Entry 8BG1 (X-ray diffraction, 2.88 A resolution); this record covers chains A and B of the 3 polymer chains in the assembly.

# Chain A
Name: pT1511 Fab heavy chain
Organism: Homo sapiens
Notes: antibody fragment or engineered binder
Chain sequence (237 residues; each row starts with the number of its first residue; a row labelled like 82A-82C holds insertion residues (82A, then the next letters in order)):
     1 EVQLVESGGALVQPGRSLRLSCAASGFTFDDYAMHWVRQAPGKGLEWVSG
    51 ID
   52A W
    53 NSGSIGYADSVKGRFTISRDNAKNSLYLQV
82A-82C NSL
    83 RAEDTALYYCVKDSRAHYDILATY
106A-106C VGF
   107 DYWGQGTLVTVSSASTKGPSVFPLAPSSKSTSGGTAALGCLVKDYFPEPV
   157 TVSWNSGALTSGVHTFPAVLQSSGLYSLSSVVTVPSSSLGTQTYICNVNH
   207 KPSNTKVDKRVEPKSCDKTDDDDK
Not modelled in the structure: 221-230
Disulfide bonds: Cys-22/Cys-92, Cys-146/Cys-202

# Chain B
Name: pT1511 Fab light chain
Organism: Homo sapiens
Notes: antibody fragment or engineered binder
Chain sequence (218 residues; numbered 1 to 218; the number before each row is that of its first residue):
     1 DIVMTQFPLSLPVTPGEPASISCRSSQSLLHSNGNNYLDWYLQKPGQSPQ
    51 LLIYLNSNRASGVPDRFSGSGSGTDFTLKISRVEAEDVGVYYCMQALQTP
   101 TFGQGTRLEIKRTVAAPSVFIFPPSDEQLKSGTASVVCLLNNFYPREAKV
   151 QWKVDNALQSGNSQESVTEQDSKDSTYSLSSTLTLSKADYEKHKVYACEV
   201 THQGLSSPVTKSFNRGEC
Not modelled in the structure: 1, 217-218
Disulfide bonds: Cys-23/Cys-93, Cys-138/Cys-198

# Interface between chain A and chain B
Residue-residue contacts - 77 pairs, chain A then chain B:
  Val-37(A) / Phe-102(B)  hydrophobic
  Gln-39(A) / Gln-43(B)  hydrogen bond
  Gln-39(A) / Tyr-92(B)
  Lys-43(A) / Tyr-92(B)
  Leu-45(A) / Pro-49(B)  hydrophobic
  Leu-45(A) / Tyr-92(B)  hydrophobic
  Leu-45(A) / Phe-102(B)  hydrophobic
  Trp-47(A) / Pro-100(B)
  Tyr-91(A) / Gln-43(B)
  Tyr-91(A) / Ser-48(B)
  Tyr-91(A) / Pro-49(B)
  Leu-103(A) / His-31(B)
  Leu-103(A) / Tyr-37(B)  hydrophobic
  Leu-103(A) / Ala-96(B)
  Tyr-106(A) / Asp-39(B)  hydrogen bond
  Tyr-106(A) / Tyr-41(B)
  Tyr-106(A) / Leu-55(B)
  Tyr-106(A) / Met-94(B)
  Tyr-106(A) / Ala-96(B)
  Val-106A(A) / Leu-51(B)
  Val-106A(A) / Tyr-54(B)
  Gly-106B(A) / Asp-39(B)
  Gly-106B(A) / Tyr-41(B)
  Gly-106B(A) / Leu-51(B)
  Gly-106B(A) / Tyr-54(B)
  Phe-106C(A) / Tyr-41(B)  hydrogen bond (backbone-side chain)
  Phe-106C(A) / Leu-51(B)
  Phe-106C(A) / Met-94(B)  hydrophobic
  Phe-106C(A) / Pro-100(B)  hydrophobic
  Asp-107(A) / Gln-50(B)
  Tyr-108(A) / Gln-50(B)
  Trp-109(A) / Tyr-41(B)
  Trp-109(A) / Ser-48(B)
  Trp-109(A) / Pro-49(B)
  Trp-109(A) / Gln-50(B)
  Trp-109(A) / Phe-102(B)  hydrophobic
  Gly-110(A) / Ser-48(B)  hydrogen bond (backbone-side chain)
  Gln-111(A) / Ser-48(B)  hydrogen bond
  Phe-128(A) / Ser-125(B)
  Phe-128(A) / Gln-128(B)
  Pro-129(A) / Ser-125(B)
  Pro-129(A) / Glu-127(B)
  Leu-130(A) / Phe-122(B)  hydrophobic
  Leu-130(A) / Val-137(B)  hydrophobic
  Ala-131(A) / Phe-122(B)
  Lys-135(A) / Ile-121(B)
  Lys-135(A) / Lys-211(B)
  Lys-135(A) / Ser-212(B)
  Lys-135(A) / Phe-213(B)
  Ser-136(A) / Phe-120(B)
  Ser-136(A) / Phe-122(B)
  Thr-137(A) / Phe-120(B)
  Ser-138(A) / Phe-120(B)
  Ala-143(A) / Phe-120(B)  hydrophobic
  Ala-143(A) / Phe-122(B)
  Leu-144(A) / Phe-122(B)  hydrophobic
  Leu-147(A) / Ser-135(B)
  Lys-149(A) / Ser-135(B)  hydrogen bond
  Lys-149(A) / Thr-184(B)
  His-170(A) / Asn-141(B)
  His-170(A) / Asn-142(B)  hydrogen bond
  His-170(A) / Ser-178(B)  hydrogen bond
  Phe-172(A) / Leu-139(B)  hydrophobic
  Phe-172(A) / Ser-166(B)
  Phe-172(A) / Thr-168(B)
  Phe-172(A) / Ser-178(B)
  Phe-172(A) / Leu-179(B)
  Phe-172(A) / Ser-180(B)
  Pro-173(A) / Ser-166(B)  hydrogen bond (backbone-side chain)
  Pro-173(A) / Val-167(B)
  Val-175(A) / Gln-164(B)
  Val-175(A) / Ser-166(B)
  Leu-176(A) / Gln-164(B)
  Gln-177(A) / Gln-164(B)
  Val-187(A) / Leu-139(B)  hydrophobic
  Thr-189(A) / Asn-141(B)
  Lys-215(A) / Glu-127(B)  salt bridge
Also at the interface, not in a pair above, chain A (42 interface residues in all): Gly-44, Glu-46, Thr-141, Ser-178, Ser-185
Also at the interface, not in a pair above, chain B (46 interface residues in all): Asn-33, Gln-47, Leu-97, Thr-99, Ser-118, Thr-133, Glu-165, Thr-182

# Summary
42 residues of chain A and 46 residues of chain B are in contact, with 9 hydrogen bonds and 1 salt bridge.
Polar contacts include Lys-215(A)/Glu-127(B), Gln-39(A)/Gln-43(B) and Tyr-106(A)/Asp-39(B).
Here chain A is pT1511 Fab heavy chain and chain B is pT1511 Fab light chain, both from Homo sapiens. Entry
8BG1 (Crystal structure of the SARS-CoV-2 S RBD in complex with pT1511 scFV) was determined by X-ray
diffraction.
